PDB entry 8ID3 | electron microscopy, 3.10 A resolution | chains B and Y of the 5 polymer chains in the assembly

[Chain B]
Name: Guanine nucleotide-binding protein G(I)/G(S)/G(T) subunit beta-1
From: Homo sapiens
UniProt: P62873 (GBB1_HUMAN); residue numbers follow UniProt; this construct covers 2-340
Sequence (339 residues; row label = number of the first residue in the row):
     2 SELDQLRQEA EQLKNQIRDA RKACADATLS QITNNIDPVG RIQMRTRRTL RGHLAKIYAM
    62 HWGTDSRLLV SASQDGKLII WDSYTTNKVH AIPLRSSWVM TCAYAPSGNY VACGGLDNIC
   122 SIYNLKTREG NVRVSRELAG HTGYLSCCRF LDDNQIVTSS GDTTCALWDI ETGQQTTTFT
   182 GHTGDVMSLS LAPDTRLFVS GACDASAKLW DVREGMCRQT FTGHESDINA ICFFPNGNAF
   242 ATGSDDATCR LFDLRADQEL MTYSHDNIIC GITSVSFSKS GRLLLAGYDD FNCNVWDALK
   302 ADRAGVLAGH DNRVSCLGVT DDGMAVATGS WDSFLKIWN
Swiss-Prot annotation at these positions:
  - modified residue: Ser2 (N-acetylserine), His266 (Phosphohistidine)
  - natural variant: Leu30 (L30F: In MRD42; uncertain significance), Arg52 (R52G: In MRD42), Gly64 (G64V: In MRD42), Asp76 (D76E: In MRD42; D76G: In MRD42), Gly77 (G77S: In MRD42), Lys78 (K78R: In MRD42), Ile80 (I80N: In MRD42; I80T: In MRD42), His91 (H91R: In MRD42; uncertain significance), Ala92 (A92T: In MRD42), Pro94 (P94S: In MRD42), Leu95 (L95P: In MRD42), Arg96 (R96L: In MRD42), 5 further natural variant entries in UniProt

[Chain Y]
Name: Guanine nucleotide-binding protein G(I)/G(S)/G(O) subunit gamma-2
From: Homo sapiens
UniProt: P59768 (GBG2_HUMAN); numbering as in UniProt (aligned over 1-71)
Sequence (71 residues; numbered 1 to 71; the number before each row is that of its first residue):
     1 MASNNTASIA QARKLVEQLK MEANIDRIKV SKAAADLMAY CEAHAKEDPL LTPVPASENP
    61 FREKKFFCAI L
Disordered / not traced: 1-5, 63-71
Swiss-Prot annotation at these positions:
  - modified residue: Ala2 (N-acetylalanine), Cys68 (Cysteine methyl ester)
  - lipidation: Cys68 (S-geranylgeranyl cysteine)

[How chain B and chain Y interact]
Residue-residue contacts (69; chain B residue first):
  Leu7(B) with Ala12(Y), hydrophobic; Arg13(Y); Val16(Y), hydrophobic
  Ala11(B) with Leu19(Y)
  Leu14(B) with Leu19(Y), hydrophobic; Lys20(Y)
  Ile18(B) with Glu22(Y); Ala23(Y), hydrophobic
  Cys25(B) with Lys29(Y); Val30(Y), hydrogen bond (backbone-backbone)
  Ala26(B) with Val30(Y), hydrophobic
  Asp27(B) with Lys29(Y); Val30(Y); Ser31(Y)
  Ala28(B) with Val30(Y)
  Leu30(B) with Ala34(Y), hydrophobic
  Ile33(B) with Ser31(Y); Ala34(Y), hydrophobic
  Val40(B) with Leu51(Y), hydrophobic
  Ile43(B) with Leu50(Y); Leu51(Y)
  Arg48(B) with Phe61(Y); Arg62(Y)
  Arg49(B) with Pro60(Y); Phe61(Y), hydrogen bond (side chain-backbone)
  Ser84(B) with Phe61(Y)
  Tyr85(B) with Pro60(Y); Phe61(Y), hydrophobic
  Met217(B) with Met21(Y), hydrophobic
  Cys218(B) with Gln18(Y); Met21(Y)
  Arg219(B) with Glu22(Y); Ile25(Y)
  Gln220(B) with Ile25(Y)
  Thr221(B) with Glu22(Y), hydrogen bond
  Phe235(B) with Leu37(Y), hydrophobic; Tyr40(Y), hydrophobic; Cys41(Y), hydrophobic
  Pro236(B) with Tyr40(Y)
  Asn237(B) with Tyr40(Y)
  Asp254(B) with Ala33(Y)
  Arg256(B) with Arg27(Y); Ile28(Y); Asp36(Y), salt bridge
  Ala257(B) with Ile28(Y)
  Asp258(B) with Arg27(Y), salt bridge
  Leu261(B) with Val30(Y), hydrophobic
  Ser279(B) with Asp48(Y), hydrogen bond; Leu50(Y)
  Lys280(B) with Glu47(Y); Asp48(Y)
  Ser281(B) with Tyr40(Y); Cys41(Y); His44(Y); Asp48(Y), hydrogen bond; Leu51(Y)
  Gly282(B) with Cys41(Y)
  Arg283(B) with Leu51(Y)
  Leu300(B) with Met38(Y), hydrophobic; Cys41(Y), hydrophobic
  Val320(B) with Leu50(Y), hydrophobic
  Gly324(B) with Pro49(Y); Leu50(Y)
  Met325(B) with Pro49(Y), hydrophobic
  Ala326(B) with Phe61(Y), hydrophobic
  Val327(B) with Leu50(Y), hydrophobic
  Ile338(B) with Phe61(Y), hydrophobic
  Asn340(B) with Asn59(Y), hydrogen bond; Phe61(Y)
Interface residues without a listed pair, chain B (52 interface residues in all): Leu4, Lys15, Ala21, Arg22, Thr34, Ile37, Met45, Ala240, Leu284, Asp323
Interface residues without a listed pair, chain Y (37 interface residues in all): Ile9, Asp26, Lys32, Glu42, Glu58

[Overview]
Chain B and chain Y form an interface of 52 and 37 residues respectively; the contacts include 6 hydrogen
bonds and 2 salt bridges. Among the polar pairs are Arg256(B)-Asp36(Y), Asp258(B)-Arg27(Y) and
Arg49(B)-Phe61(Y).
Here chain B is Guanine nucleotide-binding protein G(I)/G(S)/G(T) subunit beta-1 and chain Y is Guanine
nucleotide-binding protein G(I)/G(S)/G(O) subunit gamma-2, both from Homo sapiens. Entry 8ID3 (Cryo-EM
structure of the 9-hydroxystearic acid bound GPR120-Gi complex) was determined by electron microscopy (same
publication as 8ID4, 8ID6, 8ID8, 8ID9 and 8G59).
